Entry 6D0M (X-ray diffraction, 1.83 A resolution); this record covers chains A and P of the 3 polymer chains in the assembly.

# Chain A
Molecule: DNA polymerase eta
From: Homo sapiens
Notes: EC 2.7.7.7
Reference sequence: Q9Y253 (POLH_HUMAN); numbering as in UniProt (aligned over 1-432)
Chain sequence (435 residues; row label = number of the first residue in the row; numbers below 1 keep their minus sign (Gly-2 is residue -2)):
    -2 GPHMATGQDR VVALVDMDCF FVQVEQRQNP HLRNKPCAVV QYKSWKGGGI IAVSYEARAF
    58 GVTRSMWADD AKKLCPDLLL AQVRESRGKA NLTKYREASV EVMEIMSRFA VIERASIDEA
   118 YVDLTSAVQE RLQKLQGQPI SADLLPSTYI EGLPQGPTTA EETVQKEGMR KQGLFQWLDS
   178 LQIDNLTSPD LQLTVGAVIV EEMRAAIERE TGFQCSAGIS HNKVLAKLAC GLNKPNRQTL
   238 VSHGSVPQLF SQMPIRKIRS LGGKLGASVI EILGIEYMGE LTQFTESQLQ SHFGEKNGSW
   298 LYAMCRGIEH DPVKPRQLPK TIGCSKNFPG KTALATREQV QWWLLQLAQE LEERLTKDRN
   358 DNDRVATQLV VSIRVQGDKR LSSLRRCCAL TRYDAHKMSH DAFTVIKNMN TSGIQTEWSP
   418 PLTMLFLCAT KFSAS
Unresolved in the structure: 155-159
Construct notes: expression tag (-2 to 0); engineered mutation Met406 (Cys in Q9Y253)
Swiss-Prot annotation at these positions:
  - binding site (Mg(2+)): Asp13, Met14, Asp115, Glu116
  - binding site (Mn(2+)): Asp13, Met14, Asp115, Glu116
  - binding site (a 2'-deoxyribonucleoside 5'-triphosphate): Arg61
  - natural variant: Val37 (deletion: In XPV), Leu75 (deletion: In XPV), Arg93 (R93P: In XPV), Arg111 (R111H: In XPV), Thr122 (T122P: In XPV), Gly153 (G153D: In a breast cancer sample), Thr191 (T191P: In XPV), Gly263 (G263V: In XPV), Val266 (V266D: In XPV), Gly295 (G295R: In XPV), Arg361 (R361S: In XPV)
  - mutagenesis: Tyr52 (Y52A/F: Reduces DNA polymerase activity; Y52E: Reduces DNA polymerase activity. Increases fidelity of replication and reduces translesion bypass), Arg61 (R61A: Reduces enzymatic activity by two-thirds), Ser62 (S62G: Increased DNA polymerase activity and translesion bypass compared to wild-type), Ala68 (A68S/V: Severe reduction in thymine dimer translesion bypass), Asn324 to Pro326 (Reduces binding to chromatin and to monoubiquitinated PCNA. Abolishes binding to monoubiquitinated PCNA; when associated with 705-E--H-713 Del)
From the paper describing this entry:
  - catalytic residues: Asp13, Asp115, Glu116
  - binding site for the 9-nt DNA strand (chain P): Phe17, Phe18, Ile48, Arg61

# Chain P
Molecule: 9-nt DNA strand
Sequence (9 nucleotides; numbered 1 to 9; the number before each row is that of its first residue):
     1 AGCACTGTX
Modified positions: CAR (cytosine arabinose-5'-phosphate) at position 9

# Chain A / chain P interface
Pairs across the interface (32):
  Asp13(A) - CAR_9(P)  phosphate contact
  Cys16(A) - CAR_9(P)  phosphate contact
  Phe17(A) - CAR_9(P)  hydrogen bond to the phosphate
  Phe18(A) - CAR_9(P)  hydrogen bond to the phosphate
  Ile48(A) - CAR_9(P)  hydrogen bond to the sugar
  Ala49(A) - CAR_9(P)  sugar contact
  Arg61(A) - CAR_9(P)  hydrogen bond to the sugar
  Ser113(A) - DT8(P)  sugar contact
  Ile114(A) - CAR_9(P)  sugar contact
  Asp115(A) - DT8(P)  phosphate contact
  Asp115(A) - CAR_9(P)  sugar contact
  Glu116(A) - DT8(P)  sugar contact
  Lys224(A) - DG7(P)  phosphate contact
  Lys224(A) - DT8(P)  salt bridge to the phosphate
  Ile255(A) - DG7(P)  phosphate contact
  Arg256(A) - DG7(P)  phosphate contact
  Ser257(A) - DT6(P)  phosphate contact
  Ser257(A) - DG7(P)  hydrogen bond to the phosphate
  Leu258(A) - DG7(P)  hydrogen bond to the phosphate
  Gly259(A) - DG7(P)  hydrogen bond to the phosphate
  Gly260(A) - DT6(P)  phosphate contact
  Gly260(A) - DG7(P)  phosphate contact
  Lys261(A) - DC5(P)  salt bridge to the phosphate
  Lys261(A) - DT6(P)  hydrogen bond to the phosphate
  Leu262(A) - DT6(P)  hydrogen bond to the phosphate
  Arg377(A) - DA4(P)  salt bridge to the phosphate
  Ser380(A) - DC3(P)  phosphate contact
  Leu381(A) - DC3(P)  phosphate contact
  Arg382(A) - DG2(P)  sugar contact
  Arg382(A) - DC3(P)  hydrogen bond to the phosphate
  Arg383(A) - DG2(P)  phosphate contact
  Cys384(A) - DG2(P)  hydrogen bond to the phosphate
Interface residues without a listed pair, chain A (28 interface residues in all): Met14, Ser379
Interface residues without a listed pair, chain P (9 interface residues in all): DA1

# Summary
The interface between chain A and chain P involves 28 residues on one side and 9 on the other, with 11
hydrogen bonds and 3 salt bridges. Polar contacts include Ile48(A)-CAR_9(P), Arg61(A)-CAR_9(P) and
Phe17(A)-CAR_9(P). From the paper: catalytic residues Asp13(A), Asp115(A) and Glu116(A); a binding site for
the 9-nt DNA strand (chain P) at Phe17(A), Phe18(A) and Ile48(A) among others.
Chain A is DNA polymerase eta (Homo sapiens) and chain P is a 9-nt DNA strand; the structure, Polymerase Eta
post-insertion binary complex with cytarabine (AraC), was determined by X-ray diffraction together with 6D0Z
from the same study.
